4PGD - chains A and C of the 3 polymer chains in the assembly; structure by X-ray diffraction, 2.70 A resolution.

[Chain A]
Protein: H-2 class I histocompatibility antigen, K-B alpha chain
Organism: Mus musculus
Notes: fragment: heavy chain
UniProt: P01901 (HA1B_MOUSE); residues 1-278 here correspond to UniProt positions 22-299 (UniProt number = residue number + 21)
Amino-acid sequence (304 residues; each row starts with the number of its first residue; numbers below 1 keep their minus sign (Met-25 is residue -25)):
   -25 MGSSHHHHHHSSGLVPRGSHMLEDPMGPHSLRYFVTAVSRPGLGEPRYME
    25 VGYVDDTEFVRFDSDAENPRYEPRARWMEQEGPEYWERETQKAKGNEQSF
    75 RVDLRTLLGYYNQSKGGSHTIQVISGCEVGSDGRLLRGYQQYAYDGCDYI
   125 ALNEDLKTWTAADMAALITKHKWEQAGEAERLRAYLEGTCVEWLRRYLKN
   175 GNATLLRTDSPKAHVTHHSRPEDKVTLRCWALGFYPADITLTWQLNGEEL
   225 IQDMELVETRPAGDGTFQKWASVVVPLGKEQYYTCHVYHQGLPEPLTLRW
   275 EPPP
Not modelled in the structure: -25 to 0, 275-278
Cystine bridges: Cys101-Cys164, Cys203-Cys259
Construct notes: initiating methionine (-25); expression tag (-24 to 0)
Swiss-Prot annotation at these positions:
  - region: Glu275 to Pro278 (Connecting peptide)
  - glycosylation (N-linked (GlcNAc...) asparagine): Asn86, Asn176
Reported in the primary citation:
  - conformationally variable residues: Tyr116

[Chain C]
Protein: Sendai virus nucleoprotein
Notes: fragment: peptide 324-332; engineered mutation(s): L332F
Amino-acid sequence (9 residues; each row starts with the number of its first residue):
     1 FAPGNYPAF

[How chain A and chain C interact]
Contacting residue pairs - 40 pairs, chain A then chain C:
  Tyr7(A) - Phe1(C)  hydrogen bond (side chain-backbone)
  Tyr7(A) - Ala2(C)  hydrogen bond (side chain-backbone)
  Tyr7(A) - Pro3(C)
  Val9(A) - Tyr6(C)
  Tyr45(A) - Ala2(C)
  Tyr59(A) - Phe1(C)
  Arg62(A) - Phe1(C)
  Glu63(A) - Phe1(C)
  Glu63(A) - Ala2(C)  hydrogen bond (side chain-backbone)
  Lys66(A) - Phe1(C)
  Lys66(A) - Ala2(C)  hydrogen bond (side chain-backbone)
  Lys66(A) - Gly4(C)
  Asn70(A) - Pro3(C)  hydrogen bond (side chain-backbone)
  Asn70(A) - Gly4(C)
  Asn70(A) - Tyr6(C)
  Ser73(A) - Tyr6(C)  hydrogen bond (side chain-backbone)
  Phe74(A) - Tyr6(C)  hydrophobic
  Asp77(A) - Ala8(C)
  Asp77(A) - Phe9(C)  hydrogen bond (side chain-backbone)
  Leu81(A) - Phe9(C)  hydrophobic
  Tyr84(A) - Phe9(C)  hydrogen bond (side chain-backbone)
  Ile95(A) - Phe9(C)  hydrophobic
  Val97(A) - Tyr6(C)  hydrophobic
  Gln114(A) - Tyr6(C)
  Tyr116(A) - Tyr6(C)
  Tyr116(A) - Phe9(C)  hydrophobic
  Tyr123(A) - Phe9(C)  hydrophobic
  Thr143(A) - Phe9(C)  hydrogen bond (side chain-backbone)
  Lys146(A) - Phe9(C)  hydrogen bond (side chain-backbone)
  Trp147(A) - Pro7(C)
  Trp147(A) - Ala8(C)  hydrogen bond (side chain-backbone)
  Trp147(A) - Phe9(C)  hydrophobic
  Glu152(A) - Asn5(C)
  Glu152(A) - Pro7(C)
  Tyr159(A) - Phe1(C)  hydrogen bond (side chain-backbone)
  Tyr159(A) - Ala2(C)
  Tyr159(A) - Pro3(C)
  Thr163(A) - Phe1(C)
  Trp167(A) - Phe1(C)
  Tyr171(A) - Phe1(C)  hydrogen bond (side chain-backbone)
Other interface residues (no listed pair), chain A (30 interface residues in all): Tyr22, Glu24, Thr80, Ser99

[Summary]
30 residues of chain A and 9 residues of chain C are in contact; the contacts include 13 hydrogen bonds. Among
the polar pairs are Tyr7(A)-Phe1(C), Tyr7(A)-Ala2(C) and Glu63(A)-Ala2(C). The paper reports conformational
variability at Tyr116(A).
Here chain A is H-2 class I histocompatibility antigen, K-B alpha chain (Mus musculus) and chain C is Sendai
virus nucleoprotein. Entry 4PGD (MHC Class I in complex with modified Sendai virus nucleoprotein peptide
FAPGNYPAF) was determined by X-ray diffraction (same publication as 4PG9, 4PGB, 4PGC and 4PGE).
